6OQS - chains C and F of the 22 polymer chains in the assembly; structure by electron microscopy, 3.30 A resolution.

[Chain C]
Protein: ATP synthase subunit alpha
Source organism: Escherichia coli
Notes: EC 7.1.2.2
Reference sequence: A0A073FQ32 (A0A073FQ32_ECOLX); residue numbers follow UniProt; this construct covers 1-513
Sequence (513 residues; numbered 1 to 513; the number before each row is that of its first residue):
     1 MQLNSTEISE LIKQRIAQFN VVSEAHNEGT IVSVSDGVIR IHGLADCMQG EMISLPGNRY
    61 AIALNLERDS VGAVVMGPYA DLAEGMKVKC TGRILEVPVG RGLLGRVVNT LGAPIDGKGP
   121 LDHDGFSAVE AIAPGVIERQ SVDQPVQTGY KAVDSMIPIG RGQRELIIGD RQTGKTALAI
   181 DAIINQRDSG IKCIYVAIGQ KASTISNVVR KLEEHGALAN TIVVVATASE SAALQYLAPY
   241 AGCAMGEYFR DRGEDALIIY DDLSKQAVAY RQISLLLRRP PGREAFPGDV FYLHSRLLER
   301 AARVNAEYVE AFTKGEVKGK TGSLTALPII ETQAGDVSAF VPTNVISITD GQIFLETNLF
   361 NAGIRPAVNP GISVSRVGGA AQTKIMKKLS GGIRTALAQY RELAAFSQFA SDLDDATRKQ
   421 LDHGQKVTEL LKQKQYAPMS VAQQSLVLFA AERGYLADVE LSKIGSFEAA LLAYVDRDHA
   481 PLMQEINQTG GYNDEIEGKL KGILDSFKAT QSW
Not modelled in the structure: 1
Metal / ion sites: Mg2+: Thr176 (together with ATP)
Residues lining bound ligands: ATP (adenosine-5'-triphosphate): Tyr150, Asp170, Arg171, Gln172, Thr173, Gly174, Lys175, Thr176, Ala177, Glu331, Phe360, Arg365, Pro366, Gln433, Lys434, Gln435

[Chain F]
Protein: ATP synthase subunit beta
Source organism: Escherichia coli
Notes: EC 7.1.2.2
Reference sequence: A0A0F6CB56 (A0A0F6CB56_ECOLX); residues 0-459 here correspond to UniProt positions 1-460 (UniProt number = residue number + 1)
Sequence (471 residues; each row starts with the number of its first residue; numbers below 1 keep their minus sign (Met-11 is residue -11)):
   -11 MRGSHHHHHH GMATGKIVQV IGAVVDVEFP QDAVPRVYDA LEVQNGNERL VLEVQQQLGG
    49 GIVRTIAMGS SDGLRRGLDV KDLEHPIEVP VGKATLGRIM NVLGEPVDMK GEIGEEERWA
   109 IHRAAPSYEE LSNSQELLET GIKVIDLMAP FAKGGKVGLF GGAGVGKTVN MMELIRNIAI
   169 EHSGYSVFAG VGERTREGND FYHEMTDSNV IDKVSLVYGQ MNEPPGNRLR VALTGLTMAE
   229 KFRDEGRDVL LFVDNIYRYT LAGTEVSALL GRMPSAVGYQ PTLAEEMGVL QERITSTKTG
   289 SITSVQAVYV PADDLTDPSP ATTFAHLDAT VVLSRQIASL GIYPAVDPLD STSRQLDPLV
   349 VGQEHYDTAR GVQSILQRYQ ELKDIIAILG MDELSEEDKL VVARARKIQR FLSQPFFVAE
   409 VFTGSPGKYV SLKDTIRGFK GIMEGEYDHL PEQAFYMVGS IEEAVEKAKK L
Not modelled in the structure: -11 to 1
Sequence notes: initiating methionine (-11); expression tag (-10 to -1); conflict Ala137 (Cys138 in A0A0F6CB56)
Metal / ion sites: Mg2+: Thr156 (together with ADP)
Residues lining bound ligands:
  - ADP (adenosine-5'-diphosphate): Gly150, Ala151, Gly152, Val153, Gly154, Lys155, Thr156, Val157, Asn158, Glu185, Tyr331, Gln402, Phe404, Ala407, Phe410, Thr411
  - ATP (adenosine-5'-triphosphate): Ser341, Arg342, Leu344, Asp345, Tyr354, Arg358

[Chain C / chain F interface]
Pairs across the interface (56; chain C residue first):
  Ile8(C) - Gly48(F)
  Glu10(C) - Gln19(F)  hydrogen bond
  Val32(C) - Leu46(F)
  Val32(C) - Gly47(F)
  Ser33(C) - Gln45(F)  hydrogen bond (side chain-backbone)
  Val34(C) - Gln44(F)
  Val34(C) - Gln45(F)  hydrogen bond (backbone-backbone)
  Ser35(C) - Gln44(F)
  Asp36(C) - Gln44(F)
  Asp36(C) - Arg260(F)  salt bridge
  Tyr79(C) - Tyr26(F)
  Ala83(C) - Gln45(F)
  Glu84(C) - Gln19(F)
  Glu84(C) - Gln45(F)  hydrogen bond (backbone-side chain)
  Glu84(C) - Leu46(F)
  Glu84(C) - Gly48(F)  hydrogen bond (side chain-backbone)
  Glu84(C) - Gly49(F)  hydrogen bond (side chain-backbone)
  Ile115(C) - Tyr116(F)
  Arg171(C) - Phe312(F)
  Arg171(C) - Asp338(F)  salt bridge
  Gln172(C) - Thr318(F)
  Lys201(C) - Glu280(F)
  Lys201(C) - His314(F)
  Lys201(C) - Asp316(F)  salt bridge
  Ala202(C) - Leu119(F)  hydrophobic
  Ala202(C) - Glu280(F)  hydrogen bond (backbone-side chain)
  Ser203(C) - Leu119(F)
  Ser206(C) - Tyr116(F)
  Ser206(C) - Asn121(F)
  Val209(C) - Tyr116(F)
  Arg210(C) - Asn121(F)
  Arg210(C) - Gln123(F)
  Ala228(C) - Glu280(F)
  Ala228(C) - His314(F)
  Ser229(C) - Glu280(F)
  Arg271(C) - Ser263(F)  hydrogen bond
  Gln272(C) - Pro269(F)
  Gln272(C) - Thr270(F)
  Gln272(C) - Glu273(F)  hydrogen bond
  Leu275(C) - Pro262(F)
  Leu275(C) - Pro269(F)  hydrophobic
  Arg278(C) - Gly259(F)
  Arg278(C) - Met261(F)
  Pro281(C) - Met261(F)
  Ala285(C) - Ser263(F)
  Gln333(C) - Ala309(F)
  Ala334(C) - Thr304(F)
  Asn361(C) - Leu337(F)  hydrogen bond (side chain-backbone)
  Asn361(C) - Ser362(F)
  Asn361(C) - Gln365(F)
  Ala362(C) - Gln365(F)
  Gly363(C) - Arg358(F)  hydrogen bond (backbone-side chain)
  Arg365(C) - Arg358(F)
  Arg365(C) - Gln361(F)  hydrogen bond
  Phe409(C) - Ile373(F)  hydrophobic
  Phe409(C) - Leu377(F)  hydrophobic
Interface residues without a listed pair, chain C (52 interface residues in all): Ala80, Leu82, Val107, Asp116, Gly117, Ile205, Asn207, Lys211, Thr227, Ser231, Ala232, Lys265, Val268, Leu276, Arg279, Glu284, Asn358, Gln408
Interface residues without a listed pair, chain F (48 interface residues in all): Val25, Ala113, Glu117, Ala264, Ala272, Gly276, Val277, Leu303, Ala313, Leu315, Thr340, Leu347, Glu369

[Summary]
52 residues of chain C face 48 of chain F across their interface, with 12 hydrogen bonds and 3 salt bridges.
Among the polar pairs are Asp36(C)-Arg260(F), Arg171(C)-Asp338(F) and Lys201(C)-Asp316(F). ATP is bound
between chain C and chain F. Bound to chain F: ADP.
Here chain C is ATP synthase subunit alpha and chain F is ATP synthase subunit beta, both from Escherichia
coli. Entry 6OQS (E. coli ATP synthase State 1b) was determined by electron microscopy, deposited together
with 6OQR, 6OQT, 6OQU, 6OQV, 6OQW, 6PQV and 3 further entries.
